4RXS - chains A and B; structure by X-ray diffraction, 2.20 A resolution.

== Chain A (and B) ==
Molecule: Deoxynucleoside triphosphate triphosphohydrolase SAMHD1
Source organism: Homo sapiens
Notes: EC 3.1.5.-; chain B of this document is another copy of the same molecule, construct and numbering; everything in this record applies to it too
UniProt: Q9Y3Z3 (SAMH1_HUMAN); numbering as in UniProt (aligned over 109-626)
Amino-acid sequence (539 residues; row label = number of the first residue in the row):
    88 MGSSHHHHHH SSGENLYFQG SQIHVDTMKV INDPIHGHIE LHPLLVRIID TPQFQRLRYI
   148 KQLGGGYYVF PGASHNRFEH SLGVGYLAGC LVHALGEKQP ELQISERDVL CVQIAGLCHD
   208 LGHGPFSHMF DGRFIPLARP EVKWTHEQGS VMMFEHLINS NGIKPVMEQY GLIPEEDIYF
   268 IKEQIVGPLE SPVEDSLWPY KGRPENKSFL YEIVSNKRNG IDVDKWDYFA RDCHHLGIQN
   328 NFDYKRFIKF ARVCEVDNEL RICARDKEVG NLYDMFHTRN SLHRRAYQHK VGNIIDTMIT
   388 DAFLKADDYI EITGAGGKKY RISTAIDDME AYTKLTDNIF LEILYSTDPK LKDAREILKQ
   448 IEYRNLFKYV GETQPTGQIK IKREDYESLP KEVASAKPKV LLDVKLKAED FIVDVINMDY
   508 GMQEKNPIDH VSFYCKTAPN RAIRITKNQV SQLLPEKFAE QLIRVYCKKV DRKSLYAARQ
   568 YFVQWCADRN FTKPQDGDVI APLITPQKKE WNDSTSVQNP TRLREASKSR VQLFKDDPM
Disordered / not traced: 88-112, 278-283, 600-626 (chain B: 88-101, 278-283, 600-626)
Sequence notes: expression tag (88-108); conflict Tyr266 (Cys in Q9Y3Z3)
Small-molecule neighbours:
  - GTP (guanosine-5'-triphosphate), molecule 1: Lys116, Val117, Ile118, Val133, Ile136, Asp137, Gln142, Arg145, Phe165
  - GTP, molecule 2: Tyr155, Val156, Phe157, Pro158, Val378, Arg451, Leu453, Lys455, Lys523
  - dTTP (TTP), molecule 1: Val117, Ile118, Asn119, His125
  - dTTP (TTP), molecule 2: Gln149, Leu150, Arg164, His167, His206, Asp207, His210, His215, His233, Glu234, Asp311, Tyr315, Asp319, His370, Tyr374, Gln375
  - dTTP (TTP), molecule 3: Val156, Phe157, Pro158, Arg333, Phe337, Arg352, Lys354, Asn358, Arg372, His376, Lys377, Val378, Lys523
UniProt features mapped onto this chain:
  - active site: His233
  - binding site (GTP): Lys116, Val117, Asp137, Gln142, Arg145, Arg451, Lys455, Lys523
  - binding site (dATP): Asn119, Gln149, Val156, Arg164, His210, His215, Lys312, Tyr315, Asp319, Arg333, Arg352, Lys354, Asn358, Arg366, Gln375, His376, Lys377, Lys523
  - binding site (dCTP): Asn119, Gln149, Val156, Arg164, His210, His215, Lys312, Tyr315, Asp319, Arg333, Arg352, Lys354, Arg366, Arg372, Gln375, His376, Lys377, Lys523
  - binding site (dGTP): Asn119, Gln149, Leu150, Val156, Arg164, Lys312, Tyr315, Asp319, Arg333, Arg352, Lys354, Asn358, Arg366, Tyr374, Gln375, His376, Lys377, Lys523
  - binding site (dTTP): Asn119, Gln149, Val156, Arg164, His210, His215, Lys312, Tyr315, Asp319, Arg333, Arg352, Lys354, Gln375, His376, Lys377, Lys523
  - binding site (Mn(2+)): His167, His206, Asp207, Asp311
  - modified residue: Thr592 (Microbial infection: Phosphothreonine)
  - cross-link (Glycyl lysine isopeptide (Lys-Gly)): Lys467 (interchain with G-Cter in SUMO2), Lys469 (interchain with G-Cter in SUMO2), Lys492 (interchain with G-Cter in SUMO2), Lys622 (interchain with G-Cter in SUMO2)

== Chain A / chain B interface ==
Pairs across the interface (69; chain A residue first):
  Ile118(A) - Pro158(B)  hydrophobic
  Asn119(A) - Pro158(B)
  Asn119(A) - Leu323(B)
  Asn119(A) - Gly324(B)  hydrogen bond (side chain-backbone)
  Pro121(A) - Gly159(B)
  Pro121(A) - His321(B)
  Pro121(A) - His322(B)
  Pro121(A) - Gly324(B)
  Asp137(A) - Glu449(B)
  Asp137(A) - Tyr450(B)
  Asp137(A) - Arg451(B)
  Thr138(A) - Glu449(B)
  Pro139(A) - Glu449(B)
  Pro139(A) - Tyr450(B)
  Gln142(A) - Glu449(B)
  Arg145(A) - Tyr154(B)  hydrogen bond (side chain-backbone)
  Arg145(A) - Tyr155(B)
  Tyr146(A) - Tyr155(B)  hydrogen bond
  Tyr146(A) - Phe427(B)
  Tyr146(A) - Leu428(B)  hydrophobic
  Tyr154(A) - Arg145(B)  hydrogen bond (backbone-side chain)
  Tyr154(A) - Asn163(B)  hydrogen bond
  Tyr154(A) - Glu166(B)  hydrogen bond
  Tyr155(A) - Arg145(B)
  Tyr155(A) - Tyr146(B)  hydrogen bond
  Pro158(A) - Ile118(B)  hydrophobic
  Pro158(A) - Asn119(B)
  Pro158(A) - Glu166(B)
  Gly159(A) - Pro121(B)
  Ser161(A) - Ser161(B)
  Ser161(A) - His162(B)
  Ser161(A) - Asn163(B)
  Ser161(A) - Glu166(B)
  His162(A) - Ser161(B)
  Asn163(A) - Tyr154(B)  hydrogen bond
  Asn163(A) - Ser161(B)
  Glu166(A) - Tyr154(B)  hydrogen bond
  Glu166(A) - Pro158(B)
  Glu166(A) - Ser161(B)
  Asn248(A) - Tyr450(B)
  His321(A) - Pro121(B)
  His321(A) - His321(B)  hydrogen bond (side chain-backbone)
  His322(A) - Pro121(B)
  His322(A) - His322(B)
  Leu323(A) - Asn119(B)
  Gly324(A) - Asn119(B)  hydrogen bond (backbone-side chain)
  Gly324(A) - Pro121(B)
  Thr400(A) - Thr434(B)
  Lys421(A) - Tyr432(B)  hydrogen bond (side chain-backbone)
  Thr423(A) - Tyr432(B)  hydrogen bond
  Asn425(A) - Asn425(B)  hydrogen bond
  Asn425(A) - Leu428(B)
  Asn425(A) - Tyr432(B)
  Phe427(A) - Tyr146(B)
  Leu428(A) - Tyr146(B)  hydrophobic
  Leu428(A) - Asn425(B)
  Tyr432(A) - Lys421(B)  hydrogen bond (backbone-side chain)
  Tyr432(A) - Thr423(B)  hydrogen bond
  Tyr432(A) - Asn425(B)
  Thr434(A) - Thr400(B)
  Thr434(A) - Lys421(B)
  Glu449(A) - Asp137(B)
  Glu449(A) - Thr138(B)
  Glu449(A) - Pro139(B)
  Glu449(A) - Gln142(B)
  Tyr450(A) - Asp137(B)
  Tyr450(A) - Pro139(B)
  Tyr450(A) - Asn248(B)
  Arg451(A) - Asp137(B)
Interface residues without a listed pair, chain A (37 interface residues in all): Phe165, Leu169, Thr420, Glu429
Interface residues without a listed pair, chain B (37 interface residues in all): Phe165, Leu169, Thr420, Glu429

== In short ==
The chain A/chain B interface involves 37 residues from each chain; the contacts include 16 hydrogen bonds.
Among the polar pairs are Asn119(A)-Gly324(B), Arg145(A)-Tyr154(B) and Tyr146(A)-Tyr155(B). Chain A binds GTP
and 3 copies of dTTP.
Chain A and chain B are both Deoxynucleoside triphosphate triphosphohydrolase SAMHD1 (Homo sapiens); the
structure, The structure of GTP-dTTP-bound SAMHD1, was determined by X-ray diffraction together with 4RXO,
4RXP, 4RXQ and 4RXR from the same study.
